Entry 6UWR (electron microscopy, 2.80 A resolution); this record covers chains A and G of the 14 polymer chains in the assembly.

Chain A (and G):
Molecule: ADP-ribosyltransferase binding component
Organism: Clostridioides difficile
Notes: chain G of this document is another copy of the same molecule, construct and numbering; everything in this record applies to it too
Reference sequence: O32739 (O32739_CLODI); numbering as in UniProt (aligned over 210-876)
Chain sequence (667 residues; each row starts with the number of its first residue):
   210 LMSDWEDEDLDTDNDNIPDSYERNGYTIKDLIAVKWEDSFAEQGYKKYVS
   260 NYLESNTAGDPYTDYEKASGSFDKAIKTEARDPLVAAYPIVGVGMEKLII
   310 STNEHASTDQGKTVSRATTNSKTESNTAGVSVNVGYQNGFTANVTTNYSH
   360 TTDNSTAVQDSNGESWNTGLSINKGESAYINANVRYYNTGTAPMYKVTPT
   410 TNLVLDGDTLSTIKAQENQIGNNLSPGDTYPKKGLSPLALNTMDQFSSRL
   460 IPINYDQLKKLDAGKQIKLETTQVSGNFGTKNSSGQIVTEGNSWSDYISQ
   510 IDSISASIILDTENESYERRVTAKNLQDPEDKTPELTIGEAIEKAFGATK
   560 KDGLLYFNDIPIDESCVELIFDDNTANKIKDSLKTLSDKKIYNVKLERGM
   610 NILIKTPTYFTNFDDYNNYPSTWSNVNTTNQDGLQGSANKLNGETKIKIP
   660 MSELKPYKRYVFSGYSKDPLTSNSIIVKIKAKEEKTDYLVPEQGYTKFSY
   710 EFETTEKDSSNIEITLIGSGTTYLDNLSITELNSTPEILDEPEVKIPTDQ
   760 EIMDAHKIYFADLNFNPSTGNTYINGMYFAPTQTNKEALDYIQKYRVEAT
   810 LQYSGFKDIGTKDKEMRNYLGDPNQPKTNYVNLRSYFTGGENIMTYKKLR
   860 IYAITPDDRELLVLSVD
Disordered / not traced: 210-216
Metal / ion sites: Ca2+ site 1: D220, D222, D224, I226, E231; Ca2+ site 2: D222, D224, E231, N260, E263, D273; Ca2+ site 3: N621, Q644, S646, D734
From the paper describing this entry:
  - Ca2+ coordination: D220, D222, D224, I226, E231, N260, E263, D273
  - conformationally variable residues: F455

How chain A and chain G interact:
Contacting residue pairs - 179 pairs, chain A then chain G:
  I237(A) with E539(G)
  K238(A) with E539(G)
  D239(A) with E539(G), hydrogen bond (backbone-side chain)
  L240(A) with L262(G)
  Q252(A) with P538(G)
  G253(A) with P538(G)
  Y254(A) with P538(G); E539(G), hydrogen bond
  D282(A) with Q509(G)
  K283(A) with E263(G), salt bridge; Q509(G); S512(G), hydrogen bond (backbone-side chain); I513(G)
  A284(A) with S508(G); S512(G)
  R290(A) with D537(G), salt bridge
  K306(A) with D417(G), salt bridge
  I308(A) with D417(G)
  I309(A) with N463(G), hydrogen bond (backbone-side chain)
  S310(A) with N463(G), hydrogen bond
  T311(A) with K383(G); G384(G), hydrogen bond (backbone-backbone)
  N312(A) with N382(G)
  E313(A) with I381(G); N382(G), hydrogen bond (backbone-side chain); K383(G), salt bridge
  H314(A) with I381(G); N382(G)
  A315(A) with L379(G); S380(G); I381(G), hydrogen bond (backbone-backbone)
  S316(A) with L379(G)
  T317(A) with T377(G); G378(G); L379(G), hydrogen bond (backbone-backbone)
  D318(A) with T377(G); G378(G)
  Q319(A) with W375(G); N376(G); T377(G), hydrogen bond (backbone-backbone)
  G320(A) with W375(G); N376(G)
  K321(A) with S374(G); W375(G), hydrogen bond (backbone-backbone)
  T322(A) with E373(G); S374(G)
  V323(A) with G372(G); E373(G), hydrogen bond (backbone-backbone)
  S324(A) with N371(G); G372(G)
  R325(A) with D369(G); S370(G); N371(G), hydrogen bond (backbone-backbone)
  A326(A) with Q368(G); D369(G); S370(G)
  T327(A) with V367(G); Q368(G); D369(G), hydrogen bond (backbone-backbone)
  T328(A) with V367(G); Q368(G)
  N329(A) with T365(G); A366(G); V367(G), hydrogen bond (backbone-backbone)
  S330(A) with T365(G); A366(G)
  K331(A) with N363(G); S364(G); T365(G), hydrogen bond (backbone-backbone)
  T332(A) with N363(G); S364(G)
  E333(A) with T361(G); D362(G); N363(G), hydrogen bond (backbone-backbone)
  S334(A) with T360(G); T361(G); D362(G)
  N335(A) with H359(G); T360(G); T361(G), hydrogen bond (backbone-backbone)
  T336(A) with S358(G); H359(G); T360(G)
  A337(A) with S358(G); H359(G), hydrogen bond (backbone-backbone)
  G338(A) with Y357(G); S358(G)
  V339(A) with T355(G); N356(G); Y357(G), hydrogen bond (backbone-backbone)
  S340(A) with T354(G); T355(G); N356(G)
  V341(A) with V353(G); T354(G); T355(G), hydrogen bond (backbone-backbone)
  N342(A) with N352(G); V353(G); T354(G)
  V343(A) with N352(G); V353(G), hydrogen bond (backbone-backbone)
  G344(A) with A351(G); N352(G)
  Y345(A) with F349(G); T350(G); A351(G), hydrogen bond (backbone-backbone)
  Q346(A) with Q346(G), hydrogen bond
  N347(A) with N347(G)
  N390(A) with T418(G); L419(G)
  N392(A) with G416(G); D417(G); T418(G)
  Y404(A) with S504(G); S508(G)
  E426(A) with K423(G), salt bridge
  N427(A) with T409(G); T421(G), hydrogen bond (backbone-side chain); K423(G); M452(G), hydrogen bond (side chain-backbone)
  I429(A) with Q482(G), hydrogen bond (backbone-side chain)
  G430(A) with Q482(G)
  N431(A) with Q482(G), hydrogen bond (backbone-side chain); S484(G), hydrogen bond
  N432(A) with S504(G); I507(G); S508(G)
  S434(A) with S508(G), hydrogen bond
  Y439(A) with T481(G), hydrogen bond; Q482(G), hydrogen bond
  L444(A) with E479(G)
  S445(A) with N411(G), hydrogen bond (backbone-side chain); V413(G); T418(G); E479(G), hydrogen bond
  P446(A) with N411(G), hydrogen bond (backbone-side chain); T418(G), hydrogen bond (backbone-side chain)
  L447(A) with T421(G)
  A448(A) with T418(G); L419(G); S420(G); T421(G)
  N450(A) with M452(G)
  F455(A) with D453(G); Q454(G), hydrogen bond (backbone-backbone); F455(G), hydrophobic
  S456(A) with D453(G)
  S457(A) with R458(G), hydrogen bond (backbone-side chain)
  L459(A) with E385(G); R458(G)
  D471(A) with K823(G); E824(G); M825(G)
  A472(A) with Q802(G); D822(G); K823(G)
  G473(A) with Q802(G)
  Q495(A) with P270(G); T489(G); Y506(G), hydrogen bond
  I496(A) with D505(G); Y506(G), hydrogen bond (backbone-side chain); Q509(G)
  T498(A) with D505(G), hydrogen bond
  P665(A) with E752(G)
  Y666(A) with I755(G)
  P790(A) with F846(G)
  T791(A) with F846(G)
  Q792(A) with D817(G), hydrogen bond (side chain-backbone); G819(G); F846(G)
  L829(A) with G848(G); G849(G)
  N833(A) with N841(G); R843(G); S844(G)
  Q834(A) with R843(G); Y845(G); T847(G)
Interface residues without a listed pair, chain A (95 interface residues in all): L433, P440, T451, Q454, K474, V497, Y828, D831
Interface residues without a listed pair, chain G (99 interface residues in all): Y261, I422, Q466, T480, V483, K541, V753, I818

Summary:
95 residues of chain A face 99 of chain G across their interface; the contacts include 42 hydrogen bonds and 5
salt bridges. Among the polar pairs are K283(A)-E263(G), R290(A)-D537(G) and K306(A)-D417(G). From the paper:
Ca2+ coordination by D220(A), D222(A) and D224(A) among others; conformational variability at F455(A).
Both chains are ADP-ribosyltransferase binding component (Clostridioides difficile). Entry 6UWR (Clostridium
difficile binary toxin translocase CDTb in asymmetric tetradecamer conformation) was determined by electron
microscopy together with 6UWI, 6UWO and 6UWT from the same study.
